Entry 8F2K (electron microscopy, 2.90 A resolution); this record covers chains A and D of the 7 polymer chains in the assembly.

# Chain A
Molecule: ATP synthase subunit alpha
Source organism: Saccharomyces cerevisiae
UniProt: A0A6A5Q4L9 (A0A6A5Q4L9_YEASX); residues 26-510 here correspond to UniProt positions 61-545 (UniProt number = residue number + 35)
Sequence (485 residues; numbered 26 to 510; the number before each row is that of its first residue):
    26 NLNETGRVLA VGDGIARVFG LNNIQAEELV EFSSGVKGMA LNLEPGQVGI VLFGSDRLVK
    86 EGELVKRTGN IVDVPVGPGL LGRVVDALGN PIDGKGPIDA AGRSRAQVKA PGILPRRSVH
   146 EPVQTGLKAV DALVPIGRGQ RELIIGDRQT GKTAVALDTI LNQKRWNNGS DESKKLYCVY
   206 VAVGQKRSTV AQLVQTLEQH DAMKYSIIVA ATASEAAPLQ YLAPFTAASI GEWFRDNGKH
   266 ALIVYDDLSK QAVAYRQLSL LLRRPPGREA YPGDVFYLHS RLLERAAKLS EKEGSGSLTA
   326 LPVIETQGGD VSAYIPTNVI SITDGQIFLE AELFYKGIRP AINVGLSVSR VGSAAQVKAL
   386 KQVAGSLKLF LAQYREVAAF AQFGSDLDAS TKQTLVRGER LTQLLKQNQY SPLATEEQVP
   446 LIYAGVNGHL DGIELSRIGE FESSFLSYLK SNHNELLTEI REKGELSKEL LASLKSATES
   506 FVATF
Ion coordination: Mg2+: Thr178 (together with ATP)
Ligand contacts: ATP (adenosine-5'-triphosphate): Asp172, Arg173, Gln174, Thr175, Gly176, Lys177, Thr178, Ala179, Glu330, Phe359, Arg364, Pro365, Gln432, Asn433, Gln434
What the authors report for this chain:
  - binding site for Cruentaren A: Val336, Ile345, Gln351, Phe353, Val369, Val373, Lys393, Leu394, Ala397

# Chain D
Molecule: ATP synthase subunit beta
Source organism: Saccharomyces cerevisiae
Notes: EC 7.1.2.2
UniProt: A0A6A5PX46 (A0A6A5PX46_YEASX); residues 8-476 here correspond to UniProt positions 41-509 (UniProt number = residue number + 33)
Sequence (469 residues; numbered 8 to 476; the number before each row is that of its first residue):
     8 PITGKVTAVI GAIVDVHFEQ SELPAILNAL EIKTPQGKLV LEVAQHLGEN TVRTIAMDGT
    68 EGLVRGEKVL DTGGPISVPV GRETLGRIIN VIGEPIDERG PIKSKLRKPI HADPPSFAEQ
   128 STSAEILETG IKVVDLLAPY ARGGKIGLFG GAGVGKTVFI QELINNIAKA HGGFSVFTGV
   188 GERTREGNDL YREMKETGVI NLEGESKVAL VFGQMNEPPG ARARVALTGL TIAEYFRDEE
   248 GQDVLLFIDN IFRFTQAGSE VSALLGRIPS AVGYQPTLAT DMGLLQERIT TTKKGSVTSV
   308 QAVYVPADDL TDPAPATTFA HLDATTVLSR GISELGIYPA VDPLDSKSRL LDAAVVGQEH
   368 YDVASKVQET LQTYKSLQDI IAILGMDELS EQDKLTVERA RKIQRFLSQP FAVAEVFTGI
   428 PGKLVRLKDT VASFKAVLEG KYDNIPEHAF YMVGGIEDVV AKAEKLAAE
What the authors report for this chain:
  - binding site for Cruentaren A: Arg337, Glu341, Tyr345, Phe424

# How chain A and chain D interact
Residue-residue contacts (60; chain A residue first):
  Gly45(A) - Arg72(D)  hydrogen bond (backbone-side chain)
  Leu46(A) - Arg72(D)  hydrogen bond (backbone-side chain)
  Asn47(A) - Arg72(D)
  Asn48(A) - Val71(D)
  Ile49(A) - Val71(D)
  Gln50(A) - Gly69(D)
  Gln50(A) - Leu70(D)
  Gln50(A) - Val71(D)
  Ala51(A) - Gly69(D)
  Ala51(A) - Leu70(D)  hydrogen bond (backbone-backbone)
  Glu52(A) - Glu68(D)
  Asn67(A) - Ile17(D)
  Leu68(A) - Ala15(D)
  Leu68(A) - Val16(D)  hydrogen bond (backbone-backbone)
  Leu68(A) - Ile17(D)
  Leu68(A) - Leu70(D)
  Leu68(A) - Arg72(D)
  Glu69(A) - Thr14(D)
  Glu69(A) - Arg72(D)  hydrogen bond (backbone-side chain)
  Pro70(A) - Thr14(D)
  Pro70(A) - Arg72(D)
  Gln72(A) - Arg72(D)
  Val73(A) - Arg72(D)
  Gln132(A) - Glu68(D)
  Lys134(A) - Asp65(D)  salt bridge
  Gly137(A) - Thr191(D)
  Ile138(A) - Glu189(D)
  Ile138(A) - Thr191(D)
  Ile138(A) - Gly194(D)
  Ile138(A) - Asn195(D)
  Ile138(A) - Gln221(D)
  Leu139(A) - Ile103(D)
  Leu139(A) - Asp104(D)
  Arg141(A) - Thr191(D)
  Arg141(A) - Asn195(D)
  Ser143(A) - Asp196(D)
  Arg166(A) - Arg190(D)
  Arg289(A) - Ile17(D)
  Arg289(A) - Gly18(D)
  Pro290(A) - Ala270(D)
  Gly298(A) - Glu267(D)
  Phe301(A) - Arg229(D)
  Phe301(A) - Gln263(D)
  Phe301(A) - Glu267(D)
  Tyr302(A) - Asn223(D)
  Tyr302(A) - Glu224(D)
  Tyr302(A) - Pro225(D)
  Ser305(A) - Met222(D)  hydrogen bond (side chain-backbone)
  Arg306(A) - Glu68(D)  salt bridge
  Glu309(A) - Thr191(D)  hydrogen bond
  Glu309(A) - Asn223(D)
  Ser346(A) - Arg190(D)  hydrogen bond (backbone-side chain)
  Ser346(A) - Met222(D)
  Ile347(A) - Arg190(D)
  Thr348(A) - Arg190(D)  hydrogen bond (backbone-side chain)
  Asp349(A) - Arg190(D)  salt bridge
  Asp349(A) - Arg192(D)  salt bridge
  Arg375(A) - Arg190(D)
  Arg375(A) - Glu193(D)  salt bridge
  Val376(A) - Arg192(D)
Other interface residues (no listed pair), chain A (43 interface residues in all): Leu66, Gly71, Pro136, Arg142, Val144, Asp299, Ile345
Other interface residues (no listed pair), chain D (39 interface residues in all): Gly66, Thr67, Ile95, Glu105, Tyr198, Phe219, Pro226, Leu271, Gly273

# Summary
43 residues of chain A and 39 residues of chain D are in contact, with 9 hydrogen bonds and 5 salt bridges.
Polar contacts include Lys134(A)-Asp65(D), Arg306(A)-Glu68(D) and Asp349(A)-Arg190(D). Ligands of chain A:
ATP. From the paper: a binding site for Cruentaren A at Val336(A), Ile345(A) and Arg337(D) among others.
Here chain A is ATP synthase subunit alpha and chain D is ATP synthase subunit beta, both from Saccharomyces
cerevisiae. Entry 8F2K (Structure of yeast F1-ATPase) was determined by electron microscopy.
